Entry 2NYE (X-ray diffraction, 2.50 A resolution); this record covers chains A and B.

[Chain A (and B)]
Protein: Nuclear protein SNF4
Organism: Saccharomyces cerevisiae
Notes: fragment: Bateman 2 domain; chain B of this document is another copy of the same molecule, construct and numbering; everything in this record applies to it too
UniProtKB: P12904 (SNF4_YEAST); residue numbers follow UniProt; this construct covers 179-322
Chain sequence (144 residues; numbered 179 to 322; the number before each row is that of its first residue):
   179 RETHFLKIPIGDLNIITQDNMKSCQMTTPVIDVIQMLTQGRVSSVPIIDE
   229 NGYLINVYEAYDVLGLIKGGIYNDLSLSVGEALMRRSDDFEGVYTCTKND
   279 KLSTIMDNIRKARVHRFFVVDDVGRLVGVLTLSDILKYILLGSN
Unresolved in the structure: 179-180, 247-250, 266-271 (chain B: 179-180, 247-252, 266-271)
Construct notes: modified residue (199, 204, 214, 262, 284)
Modified / non-standard residues: Mse199, Mse204, Mse214, Mse262, Mse284 (selenomethionine; parent Met)
Curated features (UniProtKB/Swiss-Prot):
  - binding site (ADP): T195, S221, S222, R291 to H293, T309 to D312
  - binding site (AMP): T195, K200, S221, S222, T309 to D312
  - binding site (ATP): T195, K200, S221, S222, T309 to D312
  - mutagenesis: L242 (L242E: Decreases SNF1-activation efficiency; when associated with A-291 and E-293), N251 (N251I: Leads to resistance to 2-deoxyglucose), R291 (R291A: Decreases SNF1-activation efficiency; when associated with E-242 and E-293), H293 (H293A: Reduces glucose inhibition of SNF1 and leads to resistance to 2-deoxyglucose; H293E: Decreases SNF1-activation efficiency; when associated with E-242 and A-291)
From the paper describing this entry:
  - self-association interface (contacts with another copy of this molecule): T216, S221, Y239, L242, Mse284, H293, L310, L314, L318
  - mutagenesis - L242E/R291A/H293E (5-fold): decreased catalytic activity
  - mutagenesis - L242E/R291A/H293E (2-fold), L314E: decreased expression
  - specificity-determining residues: A238 (proposed by the authors, not directly observed)

[How chain A and chain B interact]
Residue-residue contacts (59; chain A residue first):
  I209(A) - L318(B)  hydrophobic
  I212(A) - L314(B)
  L215(A) - L314(B)  hydrophobic
  T216(A) - L314(B)
  T216(A) - K315(B)
  T216(A) - L318(B)
  R219(A) - R219(B)
  S221(A) - H293(B)  hydrogen bond
  E237(A) - R291(B)  salt bridge
  A238(A) - L310(B)  hydrophobic
  A238(A) - L314(B)  hydrophobic
  Y239(A) - I287(B)  hydrophobic
  Y239(A) - R288(B)  hydrogen bond (backbone-side chain)
  Y239(A) - R291(B)  hydrogen bond (side chain-backbone)
  Y239(A) - V292(B)  hydrogen bond (side chain-backbone)
  Y239(A) - H293(B)  hydrogen bond
  Y239(A) - L310(B)  hydrophobic
  L242(A) - Mse284(B)
  L242(A) - I287(B)  hydrophobic
  L242(A) - R288(B)
  L242(A) - L310(B)  hydrophobic
  G243(A) - R288(B)
  I245(A) - F183(B)  hydrophobic
  I245(A) - L184(B)
  I245(A) - Mse284(B)
  I245(A) - I317(B)  hydrophobic
  K246(A) - T181(B)
  K246(A) - L184(B)
  K246(A) - D285(B)
  L253(A) - I317(B)  hydrophobic
  Mse284(A) - L242(B)
  Mse284(A) - I245(B)
  D285(A) - K246(B)
  I287(A) - Y239(B)
  I287(A) - L242(B)  hydrophobic
  R288(A) - Y239(B)
  R288(A) - L242(B)
  R288(A) - G243(B)
  A290(A) - R291(B)  hydrogen bond (backbone-side chain)
  R291(A) - E237(B)  salt bridge
  R291(A) - Y239(B)  hydrogen bond (backbone-side chain)
  R291(A) - A290(B)  hydrogen bond (side chain-backbone)
  R291(A) - R291(B)  hydrogen bond (backbone-side chain)
  R291(A) - V292(B)
  V292(A) - Y239(B)  hydrogen bond (backbone-side chain)
  V292(A) - R291(B)
  H293(A) - S221(B)
  H293(A) - Y239(B)  hydrogen bond
  H293(A) - H293(B)  hydrogen bond
  L310(A) - A238(B)  hydrophobic
  L310(A) - Y239(B)  hydrophobic
  L310(A) - L242(B)  hydrophobic
  L314(A) - L215(B)  hydrophobic
  L314(A) - T216(B)
  L314(A) - A238(B)  hydrophobic
  K315(A) - T216(B)
  I317(A) - I245(B)  hydrophobic
  L318(A) - I209(B)  hydrophobic
  L318(A) - I212(B)  hydrophobic
Interface residues without a listed pair, chain A (34 interface residues in all): T181, F183, L184, Q213, V241, S311, I313
Interface residues without a listed pair, chain B (33 interface residues in all): Q213, V241, S311, I313

[In short]
34 residues of chain A and 33 residues of chain B are in contact, with 12 hydrogen bonds and 2 salt bridges.
Polar contacts include E237(A)-R291(B), S221(A)-H293(B) and Y239(A)-R288(B). From the paper: L242E/R291A/H293E
and L314E of chain A reduce expression; the specificity determinant A238(A).
Both chains are Nuclear protein SNF4 (Saccharomyces cerevisiae). Entry 2NYE (Crystal structure of the Bateman2
domain of yeast Snf4) was determined by X-ray diffraction (same publication as 2NYC).
